Entry 5T0V (electron microscopy, 17.50 A resolution (very low resolution: no residue pairs are listed; an interface is given only as per-side residue counts)); this record covers chains u and U of the 48 polymer chains in the assembly.

== Chain u ==
Name: Iron sulfur cluster assembly protein 1, mitochondrial
From: Saccharomyces cerevisiae
UniProt: Q03020 (ISU1_YEAST); residue numbers follow UniProt; this construct covers 28-165
Sequence (142 residues; row label = number of the first residue in the row):
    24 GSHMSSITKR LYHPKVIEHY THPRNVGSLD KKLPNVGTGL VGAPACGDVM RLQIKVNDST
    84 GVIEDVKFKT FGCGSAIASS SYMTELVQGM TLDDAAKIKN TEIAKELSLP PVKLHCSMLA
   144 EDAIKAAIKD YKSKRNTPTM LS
Differences from the reference sequence: expression tag (24-27)
UniProt features mapped onto this chain:
  - region: Leu132 to Lys136 (SSQ1 binding region)
  - mutagenesis: Leu63 (L63S: In ISU1(LVF/SSS); no growth and abolishes interaction with both JAC1 and NFS1; when associated with S-72 and S-94), Cys69 (C69A: Fails to complement an isu1 deletion mutation), Val72 (V72S: In ISU1(LVF/SSS); no growth and abolishes interaction with both JAC1 and NFS1; when associated with S-63 and S-94), Phe94 (F94S: In ISU1(LVF/SSS); no growth and abolishes interaction with both JAC1 and NFS1; when associated with S-63 and S-72), Cys96 (C96A: Fails to complement an isu1 deletion mutation), Leu132 (L132A: No growth), Pro133 (P133A: Wild-type growth), Pro134 to Lys136 (No growth; no interaction with frataxin and SSQ1), Pro134 (P134A: Slow growth; no interaction with SSQ1), Val135 (V135A: Wild-type growth; no interaction with SSQ1), Lys136 (K136A: No growth; no interaction with SSQ1), Cys139 (C139A: Fails to complement an isu1 deletion mutation), 1 further mutagenesis entry in UniProt

== Chain U ==
Name: Frataxin homolog, mitochondrial
From: Saccharomyces cerevisiae
Notes: EC 1.16.3.1
UniProt: Q07540 (FRDA_YEAST); residues 52-172 here = UniProt positions 52-172
Sequence (121 residues; row label = number of the first residue in the row):
    52 VESSTDGQVV PQEVLNLPLE KAHEEADDYL DHLLDSLEEL SEAHPDCIPD VELSHGVMTL
   112 EIPAFGTYVI NKQPPNKQIW LASPLSGPNR FDLLNGEWVS LRNGTKLTDI LTEEVEKAIS
   172 K
Differences from the reference sequence: conflict Ala73 (Tyr in Q07540)
UniProt features mapped onto this chain:
  - mutagenesis: Asp79 (D79A: Nearly abolishes ferroxidase activity, slows down oligomerization, impairs resistance to iron-catalyzed oxidative stress, no effect on Fe(2+) delivery and cell growth; when associated with A-82), Asp82 (D82A: Nearly abolishes ferroxidase activity, slows down oligomerization, impairs resistance to iron-catalyzed oxidative stress, no effect on Fe(2+) delivery and cell growth; when associated with A-79), Glu93 (E93A: Impairs oligomerization and iron mineralization; E93A: Impairs resistance to iron-catalyzed oxidative stress, no effect on Fe(2+) delivery and cell growth; when associated with A-97 and A-103), Asp97 (D97A: Impairs resistance to iron-catalyzed oxidative stress, no effect on Fe(2+) delivery and cell growth; when associated with A-93 and A-103), Glu103 (E103A: Impairs resistance to iron-catalyzed oxidative stress, no effect on Fe(2+) delivery and cell growth; when associated with A-93 and A-97), Asn122 to Gln124 (Impairs cell growth, lowers activity of mitochondrial iron-sulfur cluster-containing enzymes, no effect on iron binding and oligomerization), Gln129 (Q129A: Impairs cell growth and lowers aconitase activity), Ile130 (I130A: Impairs cell growth and lowers aconitase activity), Trp131 (W131A: Impairs cell growth, lowers aconitase activity and strongly decreases interaction with ISU1; W131F: Lowers aconitase activity and no effexct on interaction with ISU1), Arg141 (R141A: Impairs cell growth and lowers aconitase activity)
What the authors report for this chain:
  - disease-associated variants - I130F, W131R, R141C: decreased stability (proposed by the authors, not directly observed)

== Chain u / chain U interface ==
At this resolution (18 A) residue pairs are not listed: 38 residues of chain u and 37 of chain U lie at the interface.

== Overview ==
Chain u and chain U form an interface of 38 and 37 residues respectively. Curated annotation (UniProt) lists
12 mutagenesis sites on chain u; 12 mutagenesis sites on chain U. From the paper: I130F, W131R and R141C of
chain U reduce stability.
Here chain u is Iron sulfur cluster assembly protein 1, mitochondrial and chain U is Frataxin homolog,
mitochondrial, both from Saccharomyces cerevisiae. Entry 5T0V (Architecture of the Yeast Mitochondrial
Iron-Sulfur Cluster Assembly Machinery: the Sub-Complex Formed by the Iron Donor ...) was determined by
electron microscopy.
